PDB entry 3MR5 | X-ray diffraction, 1.80 A resolution | chains A and P of the 3 polymer chains in the assembly

# Chain A
Name: DNA polymerase eta
Source organism: Homo sapiens
Notes: EC 2.7.7.7; fragment: catalytic core (1-432)
UniProt: Q9Y253 (POLH_HUMAN); numbering as in UniProt (aligned over 1-432)
Amino-acid sequence (435 residues; row label = number of the first residue in the row; numbers below 1 keep their minus sign (Gly-2 is residue -2)):
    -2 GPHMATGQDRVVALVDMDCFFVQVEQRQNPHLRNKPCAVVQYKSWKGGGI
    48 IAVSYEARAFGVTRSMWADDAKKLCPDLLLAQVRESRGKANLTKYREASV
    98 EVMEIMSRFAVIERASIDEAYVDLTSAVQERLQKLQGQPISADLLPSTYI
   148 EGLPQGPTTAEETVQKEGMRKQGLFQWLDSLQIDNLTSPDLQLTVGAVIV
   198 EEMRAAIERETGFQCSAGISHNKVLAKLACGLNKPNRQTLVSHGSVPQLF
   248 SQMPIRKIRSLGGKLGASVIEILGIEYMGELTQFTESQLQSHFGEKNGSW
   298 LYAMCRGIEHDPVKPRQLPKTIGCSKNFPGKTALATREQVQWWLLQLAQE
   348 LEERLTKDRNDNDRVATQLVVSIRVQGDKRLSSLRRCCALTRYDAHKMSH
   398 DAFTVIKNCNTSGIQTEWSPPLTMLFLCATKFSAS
Disordered / not traced: -2 to -1, 156-158
Construct notes: expression tag (-2 to 0)
Metal / ion sites: Mg2+ site 1: Asp13, Met14, Asp115 (together with XG4); Mg2+ site 2: Asp13, Asp115, Glu116 (together with XG4) (shared with DA9(P) of chain P)
Residues lining bound ligands:
  - XG4 (2'-deoxy-5'-O-[(R)-hydroxy{[(R)-hydroxy(phosphonooxy)phosphoryl]amino}phosphoryl]guanosine), molecule 1: Asp13, Met14, Asp15, Cys16, Phe17, Phe18, Gln38, Ile48, Ala49, Tyr52, Arg55, Arg61, Ile114, Asp115, Glu116, Lys231
  - XG4, molecule 2: Ser257, Leu262, Lys293, Asn294, Trp297
Swiss-Prot annotation at these positions:
  - binding site (Mg(2+)): Asp13, Met14, Asp115, Glu116
  - binding site (Mn(2+)): Asp13, Met14, Asp115, Glu116
  - binding site (a 2'-deoxyribonucleoside 5'-triphosphate): Arg61
  - natural variant: Val37 (deletion: In XPV), Leu75 (deletion: In XPV), Arg93 (R93P: In XPV), Arg111 (R111H: In XPV), Thr122 (T122P: In XPV), Gly153 (G153D: In a breast cancer sample), Thr191 (T191P: In XPV), Gly263 (G263V: In XPV), Val266 (V266D: In XPV), Gly295 (G295R: In XPV), Arg361 (R361S: In XPV)
  - mutagenesis: Tyr52 (Y52A/F: Reduces DNA polymerase activity; Y52E: Reduces DNA polymerase activity. Increases fidelity of replication and reduces translesion bypass), Arg61 (R61A: Reduces enzymatic activity by two-thirds), Ser62 (S62G: Increased DNA polymerase activity and translesion bypass compared to wild-type), Ala68 (A68S/V: Severe reduction in thymine dimer translesion bypass), Asn324 to Pro326 (Reduces binding to chromatin and to monoubiquitinated PCNA. Abolishes binding to monoubiquitinated PCNA; when associated with 705-E--H-713 Del)
Reported in the primary citation:
  - binding site for the 12-nt DNA strand: Gln38, Phe423
  - mutagenesis - Q38A: decreased catalytic activity on CPD
  - binding site for XG4: Arg61
  - mutagenesis - R61A: decreased catalytic activity
  - disease-associated variants - A117P, T122P: decreased catalytic activity (proposed by the authors, not directly observed)
  - disease-associated variants - F290S, G295R: decreased stability (proposed by the authors, not directly observed)

# Chain P
Molecule: 9-nt DNA strand
Notes: fragment: DNA primer
Sequence (9 nucleotides; numbered 1 to 9; the number before each row is that of its first residue):
     1 ACGTCATAA
Metal / ion sites: Mg2+: DA9 (together with XG4) (shared with Asp13(A), Asp115(A), Glu116(A) of chain A)

# Chain A / chain P interface
Contacting residue pairs (20):
  Ser113(A) - DA9(P)  phosphate contact
  Asp115(A) - DA9(P)  phosphate contact
  Glu116(A) - DA9(P)  phosphate contact
  Lys224(A) - DA9(P)  salt bridge to the phosphate
  Arg256(A) - DA8(P)  phosphate contact
  Ser257(A) - DT7(P)  phosphate contact
  Ser257(A) - DA8(P)  hydrogen bond to the phosphate
  Leu258(A) - DA8(P)  hydrogen bond to the phosphate
  Gly259(A) - DA8(P)  hydrogen bond to the phosphate
  Gly260(A) - DT7(P)  phosphate contact
  Gly260(A) - DA8(P)  hydrogen bond to the phosphate
  Lys261(A) - DA6(P)  salt bridge to the phosphate
  Lys261(A) - DT7(P)  hydrogen bond to the phosphate
  Leu262(A) - DT7(P)  hydrogen bond to the phosphate
  Gln365(A) - DC2(P)  hydrogen bond to the phosphate
  Arg382(A) - DG3(P)  salt bridge to the phosphate
  Arg382(A) - DT4(P)  phosphate contact
  Cys384(A) - DG3(P)  phosphate contact
  Lys428(A) - DA1(P)  hydrogen bond to the phosphate
  Lys428(A) - DC2(P)  salt bridge to the phosphate
Other interface residues (no listed pair), chain A (18 interface residues in all): Asp13, Arg61, Ile255

# Overview
18 residues of chain A face 8 of chain P across their interface; the contacts include 8 hydrogen bonds and 4
salt bridges. Polar contacts include Ser257(A)-DA8(P), Leu258(A)-DA8(P) and Gly259(A)-DA8(P). From the paper:
a binding site for the 12-nt DNA strand at Gln38(A) and Phe423(A); R61A, A117P and T122P of chain A reduce
catalytic activity; 6 substitutions were tested in all.
Here chain A is DNA polymerase eta (Homo sapiens) and chain P is a 9-nt DNA strand. Entry 3MR5 (Human DNA
polymerase eta - DNA ternary complex with a CPD 1bp upstream of the active ...) was determined by X-ray
diffraction (same publication as 3SI8, 3MR2, 3MR3 and 3MR6).
